PDB entry 4O08 | X-ray diffraction, 1.95 A resolution | chain A

[Chain A]
Molecule: Soluble epoxide hydrolase
Source organism: Bacillus megaterium
Notes: EC 3.2.2.10
Reference sequence: G9BEX6 (G9BEX6_BACME); residues 1-287 here = UniProt positions 1-287
Sequence (321 residues; row label = number of the first residue in the row; numbers below 1 keep their minus sign (Met-33 is residue -33)):
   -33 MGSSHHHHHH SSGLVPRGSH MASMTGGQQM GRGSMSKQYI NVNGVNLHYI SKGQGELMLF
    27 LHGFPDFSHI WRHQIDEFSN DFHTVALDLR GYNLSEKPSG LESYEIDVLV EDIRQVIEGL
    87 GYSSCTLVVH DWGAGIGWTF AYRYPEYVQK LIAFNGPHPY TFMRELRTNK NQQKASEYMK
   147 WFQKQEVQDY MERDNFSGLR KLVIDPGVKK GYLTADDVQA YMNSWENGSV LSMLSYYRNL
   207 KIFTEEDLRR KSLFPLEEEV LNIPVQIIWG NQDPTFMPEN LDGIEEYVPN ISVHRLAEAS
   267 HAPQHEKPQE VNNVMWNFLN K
Unresolved in the structure: -33 to 0
Construct notes: expression tag (-33 to 0)
Small-molecule neighbours:
  - 2-phenoxyacetamide (PO6), molecule 1: Phe30, Asp97, Trp98, Pro123, Tyr144, Met145, Tyr203, Leu206, Leu219, Thr241, Phe242, His267
  - 2-phenoxyacetamide (PO6), molecule 2: Phe30, Pro31, Leu168, Val169, Pro172, Tyr178, Pro240, Thr241, Ser266, His267, Glu272
  - 2-phenoxyacetamide (PO6), molecule 3: Leu132, Gln139, Ser142, Glu143, Met145, Lys146, Ile208, Phe209, Leu214
From the paper describing this entry:
  - binding site for 2-phenoxyacetamide: Asp97, Trp98, Phe128, Leu132, Gln139, Ser142, Tyr144, Met145, Lys146, Leu168, Tyr178, Ile208, Phe209, Leu214, Pro240, Thr241, Ser266, His267
  - catalytic residues: Phe30, Asp97, Trp98, His267 (by similarity / conservation)
  - catalytic residues: Tyr144 (proposed by the authors, not directly observed)
  - mutagenesis - M145F: decreased catalytic activity on PGE
  - mutagenesis - M145F: decreased catalytic activity on NGE
  - mutagenesis - H267F: abolished catalytic activity
  - mutagenesis - F128A (42-fold), L132A, M145A: increased catalytic activity on NGE
  - mutagenesis - F128A: decreased expression

[In short]
Chain A binds 3 copies of 2-phenoxyacetamide. From the paper: catalytic residues Phe30, Asp97 and Trp98 among
others; F128A, L132A and M145A increase catalytic activity on NGE; 5 substitutions were tested in all.
Chain A is Soluble epoxide hydrolase (Bacillus megaterium); the structure, Crystal structure of bacillus
megaterium epoxide hydrolase in complex with an inhibitor, was determined by X-ray diffraction, deposited
together with 4NZZ, 4INZ and 4IO0.
